PDB entry 6BVL | X-ray diffraction, 1.75 A resolution | chains B and C of the 3 polymer chains in the assembly

[Chain B]
Molecule: Son of sevenless homolog 1
From: Homo sapiens
Reference sequence: Q07889 (SOS1_HUMAN); numbering as in UniProt (aligned over 566-1046)
Sequence (482 residues; each row starts with the number of its first residue):
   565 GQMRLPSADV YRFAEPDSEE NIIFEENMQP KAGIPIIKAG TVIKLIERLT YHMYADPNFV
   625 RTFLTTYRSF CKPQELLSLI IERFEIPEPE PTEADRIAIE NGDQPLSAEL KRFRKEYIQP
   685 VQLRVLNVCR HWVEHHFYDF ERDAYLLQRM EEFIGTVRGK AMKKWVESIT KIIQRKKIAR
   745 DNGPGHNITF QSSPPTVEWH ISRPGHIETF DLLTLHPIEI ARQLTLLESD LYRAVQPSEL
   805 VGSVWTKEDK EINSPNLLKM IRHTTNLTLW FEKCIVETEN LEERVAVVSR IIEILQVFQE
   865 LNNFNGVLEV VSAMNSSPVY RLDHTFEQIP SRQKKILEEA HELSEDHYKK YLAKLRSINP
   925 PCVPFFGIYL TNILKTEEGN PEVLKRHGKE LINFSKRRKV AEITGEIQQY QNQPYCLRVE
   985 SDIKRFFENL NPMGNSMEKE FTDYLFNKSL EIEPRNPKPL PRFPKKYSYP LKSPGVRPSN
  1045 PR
Disordered / not traced: 591-596, 744-750
Construct notes: expression tag (565)
Ligand contacts: EBY (N-{1-[(5-chloro-1H-indol-3-yl)methyl]piperidin-4-yl}-5-methyl-L-tryptophanamide): Met878, Asn879, Tyr884, Asp887, Phe890, Glu891, Lys898, Leu901, Glu902, His905

[Chain C]
Molecule: GTPase HRas
From: Homo sapiens
Reference sequence: P01112 (RASH_HUMAN); residues 1-166 here = UniProt positions 1-166
Sequence (167 residues; numbered 0 to 166; the number before each row is that of its first residue; numbering starts at 0):
     0 GMTEYKLVVV GAGGVGKSAL TIQLIQNHFV DEYDPTIEDS YRKQVVIDGE TCLLDILDTA
    60 GQEEYSAMRD QYMRTGEGFL CVFAINNTKS FEDIHQYREQ IKRVKDSDDV PMVLVGNKCD
   120 LAARTVESRQ AQDLARSYGI PYIETSAKTR QGVEDAFYTL VREIRQH
Construct notes: expression tag (0)
Metal / ion sites: Na+ near Thr124 (its only coordinating residue here)

[Interface between chain B and chain C]
Residue-residue contacts (68):
  Trp809(B) with Gly60(C), hydrogen bond (side chain-backbone)
  Thr810(B) with Gly13(C)
  Met824(B) with Tyr64(C)
  Ile825(B) with Glu63(C); Tyr64(C)
  Arg826(B) with Glu63(C), salt bridge
  Thr828(B) with Tyr64(C)
  Thr829(B) with Glu63(C); Ser65(C)
  Thr832(B) with Ala66(C)
  Val875(B) with Gln70(C)
  Ser876(B) with Met67(C); Gln70(C)
  Asn879(B) with Asp69(C); Gln70(C), hydrogen bond; Arg73(C), hydrogen bond (backbone-side chain)
  Ser880(B) with Asp69(C); Arg73(C)
  Ser881(B) with Asp69(C), hydrogen bond (backbone-side chain); Arg73(C); Arg102(C); Val103(C)
  Tyr884(B) with Arg73(C)
  Ser908(B) with Gln70(C)
  His911(B) with Tyr40(C); Asp54(C), salt bridge; Ile55(C)
  Tyr912(B) with Met67(C); Tyr71(C), hydrogen bond
  Lys913(B) with Glu37(C), salt bridge
  Phe929(B) with Gln61(C); Tyr64(C), hydrophobic; Met67(C), hydrophobic; Tyr71(C)
  Phe930(B) with Tyr64(C)
  Gly931(B) with Gln61(C), hydrogen bond (backbone-side chain); Tyr64(C), hydrogen bond (backbone-side chain)
  Leu934(B) with Gly60(C)
  Thr935(B) with Asp57(C); Thr58(C), hydrogen bond (side chain-backbone); Ala59(C), hydrogen bond (side chain-backbone); Gln61(C), hydrogen bond
  Asn936(B) with Pro34(C); Thr35(C)
  Leu938(B) with Ala59(C); Gly60(C)
  Lys939(B) with Ile21(C); Tyr32(C); Pro34(C); Asp57(C), hydrogen bond (side chain-backbone)
  Thr940(B) with Pro34(C)
  Glu942(B) with Ser17(C); Ala18(C); Ile21(C)
  Gly943(B) with Ile21(C); Gln25(C), hydrogen bond (backbone-side chain); Glu31(C); Tyr32(C)
  Asn944(B) with Glu31(C); Tyr32(C), hydrogen bond (side chain-backbone)
  Pro945(B) with Asp30(C)
  Lys963(B) with Glu31(C), salt bridge; Tyr32(C), hydrogen bond (side chain-backbone)
  Glu1002(B) with Ser65(C)
  Lys1003(B) with Gln95(C), hydrogen bond
  Asp1007(B) with Arg102(C), salt bridge
  Phe1010(B) with Arg102(C)
  Arg1019(B) with Asp105(C), salt bridge
Also at the interface, not in a pair above, chain B (43 interface residues in all): Leu822, Leu833, Pro882, Asp910, Ile932, Thr1006
Also at the interface, not in a pair above, chain C (36 interface residues in all): Gly12, Asp33, Leu56, Arg68

[Overview]
43 residues of chain B and 36 residues of chain C are in contact, with 15 hydrogen bonds and 6 salt bridges.
Polar contacts include Arg826(B)-Glu63(C), His911(B)-Asp54(C) and Lys913(B)-Glu37(C). Chain B binds compound
EBY.
Here chain B is Son of sevenless homolog 1 and chain C is GTPase HRas, both from Homo sapiens. Entry 6BVL
(Ras:SOS:Ras in complex with a small molecule activator) was determined by X-ray diffraction together with
6BVI, 6BVJ, 6BVK and 6BVM from the same study.
